8JO0 - chains E and F of the 13 polymer chains in the assembly; structure by electron microscopy, 3.60 A resolution.

== Chain E (and F) ==
Protein: Cell death protein 4
Source organism: Caenorhabditis elegans
Notes: chain F of this document is another copy of the same molecule, construct and numbering; everything in this record applies to it too
UniProtKB: P30429 (CED4_CAEEL), isoform P30429-2; residues 1-549 here = UniProt positions 1-549
Sequence (549 residues; row label = number of the first residue in the row):
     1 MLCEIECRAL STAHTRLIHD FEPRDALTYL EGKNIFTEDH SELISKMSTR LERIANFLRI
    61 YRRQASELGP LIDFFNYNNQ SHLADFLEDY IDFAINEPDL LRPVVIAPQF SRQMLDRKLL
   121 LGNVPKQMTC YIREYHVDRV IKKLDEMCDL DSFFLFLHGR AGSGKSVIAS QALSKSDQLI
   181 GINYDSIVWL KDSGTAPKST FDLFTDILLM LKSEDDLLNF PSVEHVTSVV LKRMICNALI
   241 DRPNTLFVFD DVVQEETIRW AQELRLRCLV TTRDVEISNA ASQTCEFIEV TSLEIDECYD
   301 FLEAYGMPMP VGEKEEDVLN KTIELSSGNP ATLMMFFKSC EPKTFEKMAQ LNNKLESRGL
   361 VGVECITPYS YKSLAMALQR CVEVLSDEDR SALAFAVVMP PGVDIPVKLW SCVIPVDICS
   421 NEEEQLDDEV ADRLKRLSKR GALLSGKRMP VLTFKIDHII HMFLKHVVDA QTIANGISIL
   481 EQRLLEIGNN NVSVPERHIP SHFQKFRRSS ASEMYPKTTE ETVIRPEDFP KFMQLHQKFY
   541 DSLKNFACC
Unresolved in the structure: 1-111, 417-423, 488-521, 544-549
Bound ions: Mg2+: Ser166 (together with ATP)
Ligand contacts: ATP (adenosine-5'-triphosphate): Met128, Tyr131, Arg160, Ala161, Gly162, Ser163, Gly164, Lys165, Ser166, Val167, Gln171, Arg273, Phe301, Tyr305, Pro330, Ala331, Met334, Thr367, Pro368, Tyr369
Curated features (UniProtKB/Swiss-Prot):
  - binding site (ATP): Tyr131, Gly162, Gly164, Lys165, Ser166, Val167, Arg273, Thr367, Tyr369
  - binding site (Mg(2+)): Ser166
  - mutagenesis: Gln80 to Cys549 (In n1162; reduces the number of apoptotic corpses and restores the number of male tail rays in an icd-1 RNAi background), Val230 (V230D: Loss of dimerization without affecting interaction with ced-9, loss of ced-3 activation and severe reduction in the number of cell corpses in embryos in a ced-1 mutant background ...), Arg233 (R233E: Severe reduction in the number of cell corpses in embryos in a ced-1 mutant background ...), Met234 (M234E: Loss of dimerization without affecting interaction with ced-9, loss of ced-3 activation and severe reduction in the number of cell corpses in embryos in a ced-1 mutant background ...), Asp250 to Asp251 (Severe reduction in the number of cell corpses in embryos in a ced-1 mutant background), Ile258 (I258N: In n1948; no effect on the interaction with mac-1), Ala394 (A394W: Reduced interaction with ced-3)

== Chain E / chain F interface ==
Residue-residue contacts (34; chain E residue first):
  Leu120(E) with Cys236(F), hydrophobic; Glu263(F); Leu264(F)
  Leu121(E) with Arg233(F)
  Asn123(E) with Val229(F)
  Val124(E) with Arg265(F), hydrogen bond (backbone-side chain)
  Pro125(E) with Arg265(F), hydrogen bond (backbone-side chain)
  Lys126(E) with Arg265(F); Gln283(F)
  Leu190(E) with Val229(F), hydrophobic
  Asp206(E) with Thr227(F), hydrogen bond; Val229(F)
  Leu209(E) with Val230(F), hydrophobic
  Glu214(E) with Arg233(F), salt bridge; Asn237(F)
  Leu217(E) with Met234(F), hydrophobic
  Phe220(E) with His225(F); Val226(F)
  Lys338(E) with Asn279(F), hydrogen bond (side chain-backbone)
  Gln350(E) with Leu426(F); Asp428(F)
  Lys354(E) with Leu426(F); Glu429(F), salt bridge; Asp432(F), salt bridge
  Arg358(E) with Glu429(F), salt bridge
  Ile366(E) with Glu276(F); Ile277(F); Asn279(F); Ala280(F)
  Thr367(E) with Arg259(F), hydrogen bond (backbone-side chain)
  Pro368(E) with Arg259(F), hydrogen bond (backbone-side chain); Asn279(F); Ala280(F)
  Tyr369(E) with Arg259(F), hydrogen bond (backbone-side chain)
Also at the interface, not in a pair above, chain E (25 interface residues in all): Arg117, Met210, Lys212, Pro342, Lys347
Also at the interface, not in a pair above, chain F (28 interface residues in all): Ile240, Glu255, Gln262, Ser282, Arg433, Arg448

== In short ==
The interface between chain E and chain F involves 25 residues on one side and 28 on the other, with 7
hydrogen bonds and 4 salt bridges. Among the polar pairs are Glu214(E)-Arg233(F), Lys354(E)-Glu429(F) and
Lys354(E)-Asp432(F). Ligands of chain E: ATP.
Both chains are Cell death protein 4 (Caenorhabditis elegans). Entry 8JO0 (The Cryo-EM structure of a
heptameric CED-4/CED-3 catalytic complex) was determined by electron microscopy together with 8JNS and 8JOL
from the same study.
